PDB entry 6X0V | electron microscopy, 4.50 A resolution (low resolution: residue-level contacts below are approximate; hydrogen-bond / salt-bridge calls are withheld) | chains E and F of the 4 polymer chains in the assembly

== Chain E ==
Protein: Mitotic-spindle organizing protein 2A
Source organism: Homo sapiens
Reference sequence: Q6P582 (MZT2A_HUMAN); numbering as in UniProt (aligned over 1-158)
Sequence (158 residues; each row starts with the number of its first residue):
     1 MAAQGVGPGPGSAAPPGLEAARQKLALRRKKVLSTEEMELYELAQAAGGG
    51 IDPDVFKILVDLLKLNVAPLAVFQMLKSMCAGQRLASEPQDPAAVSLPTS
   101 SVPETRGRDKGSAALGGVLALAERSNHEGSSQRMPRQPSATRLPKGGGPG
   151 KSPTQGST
Unresolved in the structure: 1-34, 81-158
UniProt features mapped onto this chain:
  - modified residue (Phosphoserine): Ser34, Ser152

== Chain F ==
Protein: Gamma-tubulin complex component 2
Source organism: Homo sapiens
Reference sequence: Q9BSJ2 (GCP2_HUMAN), isoform Q9BSJ2-4; residues 1-930 here = UniProt positions 1-930
Sequence (930 residues; numbered 1 to 930; the number before each row is that of its first residue):
     1 MSEFRIHHDVNELLSLLRVHGGDGAEVYIDLLQKNRTPYVTTTVSAHSAK
    51 VKIAEFSRTPEDFLKKYDELKSKNTRNLDPLVYLLSKLTEDKETLQYLQQ
   101 NAKERAELAAAAVGSSTTSINVPAAASKISMQELEELRKQLGSVATGSTL
   151 QQSLELKRKMLRDKQNKKNSGQHLPIFPAWVYERPALIGDFLIGAGISTD
   201 TALPIVLLRWNLALSPRLKCSGVISAHCNLHLPGTLPLASQESAVVEDLL
   251 YVLVGVDGRYVSAQPLAGRQSRTFLVDPNLDLSIRELVHRILPVAASYSA
   301 VTRFIEEKSSFEYGQVNHALAAAMRTLVKEHLILVSQLEQLHRQGLLSLQ
   351 KLWFYIQPAMRTMDILASLATSVDKGECLGGSTLSLLHDRSFSYTGDSQA
   401 QELCLYLTKAASAPYFEVLEKWIYRGIIHDPYSEFMVEEHELRKERIQED
   451 YNDKYWDQRYTIVQQQIPSFLQKMADKILSTGKYLNVVRECGHDVTCPVA
   501 KEIIYTLKERAYVEQIEKAFNYASKVLLDFLMEEKELVAHLRSIKRYFLM
   551 DQGDFFVHFMDLAEEELRKPVEDITPPRLEALLELALRMSTANTDPFKDD
   601 LKIDLMPHDLITQLLRVLAIETKQEKAMAHADPTELALSGLEAFSFDYIV
   651 KWPLSLIINRKALTRYQMLFRHMFYCKHVERQLCSVWISNKTAKQHSLHS
   701 AQWFAGAFTLRQRMLNFVQNIQYYMMFEVMEPTWHILEKNLKSASNIDDV
   751 LGHHTGFLDTCLKDCMLTNPELLKVFSKLMSVCVMFTNCMQKFTQSMKLD
   801 GELGGQTLEHSTVLGLPAGAEERARKELARKHLAEHADTVQLVSGFEATI
   851 NKFDKNFSAHLLDLLARLSIYSTSDCEHGMASVISRLDFNGFYTERLERL
   901 SAERSQKATPQVPVLRGPPAPAPRVAVTAQ
Unresolved in the structure: 1-4, 21-24, 104-930
UniProt features mapped onto this chain:
  - modified residue: Tyr83 (Phosphotyrosine)

== Interface between chain E and chain F ==
Pairs across the interface (6):
  Ala47(E) - Phe56(F)
  Ile51(E) - Leu98(F)
  Asp52(E) - Leu98(F)
  Asn66(E) - Arg36(F)
  Asn66(E) - Val40(F)
  Ala68(E) - Arg36(F)
Other interface residues (no listed pair), chain E (9 interface residues in all): Gly50, Pro69, Ala71, Phe73
Other interface residues (no listed pair), chain F (12 interface residues in all): Gln33, Asn35, Thr37, Pro38, Phe63, Pro80, Lys87, Leu95

== Summary ==
The interface between chain E and chain F involves 9 residues on one side and 12 on the other.
Chain E is Mitotic-spindle organizing protein 2A and chain F is Gamma-tubulin complex component 2, both from
Homo sapiens; the structure, Structure of MZT2/GCP-NHD and CDK5Rap2 at position 13 of the gamma-TuRC, was
determined by electron microscopy, deposited together with 6M33 and 6X0U.
